PDB entry 8IH6 | X-ray diffraction, 2.52 A resolution | chains A and F of the 10 polymer chains in the assembly

Chain A:
Molecule: 2-oxopent-4-enoate hydratase
Organism: Pseudomonas sp
Notes: EC 4.2.1.80
UniProt: Q9KWS4 (AMNF_PSESP); residue numbers follow UniProt; this construct covers 1-261
Sequence (266 residues; row label = number of the first residue in the row; numbers below 1 keep their minus sign (Ala-4 is residue -4)):
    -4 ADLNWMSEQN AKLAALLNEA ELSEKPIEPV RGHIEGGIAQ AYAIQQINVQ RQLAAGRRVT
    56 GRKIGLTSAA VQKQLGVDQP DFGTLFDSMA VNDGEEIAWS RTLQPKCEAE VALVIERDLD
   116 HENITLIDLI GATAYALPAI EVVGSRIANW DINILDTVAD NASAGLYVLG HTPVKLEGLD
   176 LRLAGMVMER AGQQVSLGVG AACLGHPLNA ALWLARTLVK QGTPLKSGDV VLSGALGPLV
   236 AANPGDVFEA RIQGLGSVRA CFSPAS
Unresolved in the structure: -4, 261
Construct notes: expression tag (-4 to 0)

Chain F:
Molecule: 4-oxalocrotonate decarboxylase
Organism: Pseudomonas sp
Notes: EC 4.1.1.77
UniProt: Q9KWS3 (AMNE_PSESP); numbering as in UniProt (aligned over 1-256)
Sequence (258 residues; each row starts with the number of its first residue; numbers below 1 keep their minus sign (Ala-1 is residue -1)):
    -1 AAMKISRIAQ RLDEAAVSGK ATPQLTGDDA VTVREAAEIQ RLLIAHRIER GARQVGLKMG
    59 FTSRAKMAQM GVSDLIWGRL TSDMWVEEGG EIDLAHYVHP RVEPEICYLL GKRLEGNVTP
   119 LEALAAVEAV APAMEIIDSR YRDFKFSLPD VIADNASSSG FVVGAWHKPE TDVSNLGMVM
   179 SFDGRAVELG TSAAILGSPI RALVAAARLA AQQGEALEAG SLILAGAATA AVALRPGISV
   239 RCEVQNLGSL SFSTTGER
Unresolved in the structure: -1 to 2, 256
Construct notes: expression tag (-1 to 0)

Chain A / chain F interface:
Pairs across the interface (12):
  Glu91(A) with Arg183(F), salt bridge
  Ala186(A) with Ser237(F)
  Gly187(A) with Ser237(F)
  Gly240(A) with Arg183(F), hydrogen bond (backbone-side chain)
  Val242(A) with Asp181(F); Gly182(F); Arg183(F)
  Glu244(A) with Arg239(F), salt bridge
  Arg246(A) with Arg239(F)
  Cys256(A) with Arg183(F)
  Phe257(A) with Arg183(F), hydrogen bond (backbone-side chain)
  Ser258(A) with Arg183(F)
Also at the interface, not in a pair above, chain A (12 interface residues in all): Glu184, Asp241

Overview:
Chain A and chain F form an interface of 12 and 5 residues respectively; the contacts include 2 hydrogen bonds
and 2 salt bridges. Polar pairs include Glu91(A)-Arg183(F), Glu244(A)-Arg239(F) and Gly240(A)-Arg183(F).
Chain A is 2-oxopent-4-enoate hydratase and chain F is 4-oxalocrotonate decarboxylase, both from Pseudomonas
sp; the structure, Crystal structure of decarboxylase-hydratase complex from Pseudomonas species AP-3, was
determined by X-ray diffraction.
